Entry 9JFB (X-ray diffraction, 2.20 A resolution); this record covers chain A.

== Chain A ==
Molecule: threonine-phosphate decarboxylase
Source organism: Rhizobium meliloti
Notes: EC 4.1.1.81
UniProtKB: A0A499W357 (A0A499W357_RHIML); numbering as in UniProt (aligned over 1-333)
Amino-acid sequence (341 residues; each row starts with the number of its first residue):
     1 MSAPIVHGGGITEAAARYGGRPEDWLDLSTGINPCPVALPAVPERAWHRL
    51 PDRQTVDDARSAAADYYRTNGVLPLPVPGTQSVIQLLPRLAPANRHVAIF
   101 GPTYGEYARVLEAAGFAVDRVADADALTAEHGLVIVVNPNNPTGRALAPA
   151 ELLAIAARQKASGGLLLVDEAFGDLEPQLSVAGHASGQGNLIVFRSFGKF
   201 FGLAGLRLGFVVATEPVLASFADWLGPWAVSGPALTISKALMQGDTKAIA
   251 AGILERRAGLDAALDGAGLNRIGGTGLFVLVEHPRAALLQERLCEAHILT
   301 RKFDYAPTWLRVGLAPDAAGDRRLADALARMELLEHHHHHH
Unresolved in the structure: 1-3, 337-341
Sequence notes: expression tag (334-341)
Ion coordination: Na+ near Ser231 (its only coordinating residue here)

== Summary ==
Chain A is threonine-phosphate decarboxylase (Rhizobium meliloti); the structure, Crystal structure of
L-threonine-O-3-phosphate decarboxylase CobC, was determined by X-ray diffraction together with 9JFF from the
same study.
